9E12 - chains K and L of the 12 polymer chains in the assembly; structure by electron microscopy, 4.50 A resolution (low resolution: residue-level contacts below are approximate; hydrogen-bond / salt-bridge calls are withheld).

Chain K (and L):
Molecule: Dynein light chain Tctex-type 1
From: Homo sapiens
Notes: chain L of this document is another copy of the same molecule, construct and numbering; everything in this record applies to it too
UniProt: P63172 (DYLT1_HUMAN); numbering as in UniProt (aligned over 1-113)
Sequence (113 residues; numbered 1 to 113; the number before each row is that of its first residue):
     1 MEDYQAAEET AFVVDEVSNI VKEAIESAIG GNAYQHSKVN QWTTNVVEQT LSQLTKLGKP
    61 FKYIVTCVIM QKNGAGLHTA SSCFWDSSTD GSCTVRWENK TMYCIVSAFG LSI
UniProt features mapped onto this chain:
  - modified residue: Met1 (N-acetylmethionine)

How chain K and chain L interact:
Residue-residue contacts (68; chain K residue first):
  Tyr34(K) - Gly76(L)
  His36(K) - Gly76(L)
  Val39(K) - His78(L)
  Asn40(K) - His78(L)
  Thr43(K) - His78(L)
  Thr43(K) - Ala80(L)
  Val47(K) - Ser82(L)
  Leu51(K) - Ser82(L)
  Leu51(K) - Phe84(L)
  Thr55(K) - Phe84(L)
  Lys62(K) - Phe84(L)
  Lys62(K) - Trp85(L)
  Lys62(K) - Asp90(L)
  Lys62(K) - Leu111(L)
  Lys62(K) - Ser112(L)
  Tyr63(K) - Cys83(L)
  Tyr63(K) - Phe84(L)
  Ile64(K) - Cys83(L)
  Ile64(K) - Trp85(L)
  Ile64(K) - Phe109(L)
  Ile64(K) - Leu111(L)
  Val65(K) - Ser81(L)
  Val65(K) - Ser82(L)
  Val65(K) - Cys83(L)
  Thr66(K) - Ala80(L)
  Thr66(K) - Ser81(L)
  Thr66(K) - Phe109(L)
  Cys67(K) - Thr79(L)
  Cys67(K) - Ala80(L)
  Val68(K) - Thr79(L)
  Ile69(K) - His78(L)
  Met70(K) - Met70(L)
  Gln71(K) - Ala75(L)
  Asn73(K) - Asn73(L)
  Asn73(K) - Ala75(L)
  Ala75(K) - Asn73(L)
  Gly76(K) - Tyr34(L)
  Gly76(K) - Met70(L)
  His78(K) - Val39(L)
  His78(K) - Thr43(L)
  His78(K) - Cys67(L)
  His78(K) - Val68(L)
  His78(K) - Ile69(L)
  Ala80(K) - Thr43(L)
  Ala80(K) - Val65(L)
  Ala80(K) - Thr66(L)
  Ala80(K) - Cys67(L)
  Ser81(K) - Val65(L)
  Ser81(K) - Thr66(L)
  Ser82(K) - Val47(L)
  Ser82(K) - Leu51(L)
  Ser82(K) - Val65(L)
  Cys83(K) - Leu51(L)
  Cys83(K) - Tyr63(L)
  Cys83(K) - Ile64(L)
  Phe84(K) - Leu51(L)
  Phe84(K) - Thr55(L)
  Phe84(K) - Lys62(L)
  Phe84(K) - Tyr63(L)
  Trp85(K) - Lys62(L)
  Trp85(K) - Ile64(L)
  Asp86(K) - Lys62(L)
  Asp90(K) - Lys62(L)
  Phe109(K) - Ile64(L)
  Phe109(K) - Thr66(L)
  Leu111(K) - Lys62(L)
  Leu111(K) - Ile64(L)
  Leu111(K) - Leu111(L)
Other interface residues (no listed pair), chain K (36 interface residues in all): Gly74, Thr79, Ser112, Ile113
Other interface residues (no listed pair), chain L (34 interface residues in all): Gln71, Gly74, Asp86, Ile113

Overview:
36 residues of chain K and 34 residues of chain L are in contact.
Chain K and chain L are both Dynein light chain Tctex-type 1 (Homo sapiens); the structure, Full-length human
dynein-1 in phi comformation under Lis1 condition, was determined by electron microscopy (same publication as
9E0Z, 9E10, 9E11, 9E13 and 9E14).
